Entry 5ND2 (electron microscopy, 5.80 A resolution (low resolution: residue-level contacts below are approximate; hydrogen-bond / salt-bridge calls are withheld)); this record covers chains C and A of the 3 polymer chains in the assembly.

# Chain C
Molecule: Kinesin-like protein KIF20A
From: Mus musculus
UniProt: P97329 (KI20A_MOUSE); residue numbers follow UniProt; this construct covers 21-521
Amino-acid sequence (501 residues; each row starts with the number of its first residue):
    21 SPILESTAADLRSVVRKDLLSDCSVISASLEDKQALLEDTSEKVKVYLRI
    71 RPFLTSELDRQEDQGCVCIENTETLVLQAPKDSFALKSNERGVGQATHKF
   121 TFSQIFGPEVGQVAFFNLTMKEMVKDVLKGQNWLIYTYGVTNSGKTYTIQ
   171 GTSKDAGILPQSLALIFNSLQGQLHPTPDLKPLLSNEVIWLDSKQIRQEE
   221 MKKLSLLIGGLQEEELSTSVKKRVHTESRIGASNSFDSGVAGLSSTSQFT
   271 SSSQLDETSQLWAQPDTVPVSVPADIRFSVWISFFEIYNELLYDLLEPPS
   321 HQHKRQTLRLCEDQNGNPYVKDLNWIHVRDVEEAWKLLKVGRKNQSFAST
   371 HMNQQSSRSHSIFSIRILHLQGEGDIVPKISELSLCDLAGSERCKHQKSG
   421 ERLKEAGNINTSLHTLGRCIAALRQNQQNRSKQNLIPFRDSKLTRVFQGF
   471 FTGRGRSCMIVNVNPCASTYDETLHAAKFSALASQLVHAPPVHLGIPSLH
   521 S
Not modelled in the structure: 21-60, 101-114, 191-296, 321-325, 367-377, 391-397, 410-425, 451-454, 504-521
Swiss-Prot annotation at these positions:
  - binding site (ATP): G159 to T166
  - modified residue: S21 (Phosphoserine)
Ion coordination: Mg2+: T166 (together with ADP)
Residues lining bound ligands: ADP (adenosine-5'-diphosphate): R69, R71, P72, L74, V130, G131, Q132, V160, T161, N162, S163, G164, K165, T166, Y167, T172, N482
From the paper describing this entry:
  - post-translational modification sites: T197 (citing earlier work)

# Chain A
Molecule: Tubulin alpha chain
From: Bos taurus
UniProt: F2Z4C1 (F2Z4C1_BOVIN); residue numbers follow UniProt; this construct covers 1-451
Amino-acid sequence (451 residues; each row starts with the number of its first residue):
     1 MRECISIHVGQAGVQIGNACWELYCLEHGIQPDGQMPSDKTIGGGDDSFN
    51 TFFSETGAGKHVPRAVFVDLEPTVIDEVRTGTYRQLFHPEQLITGKEDAA
   101 NNYARGHYTIGKEIIDLVLDRIRKLADQCTGLQGFSVFHSFGGGTGSGFT
   151 SLLMERLSVDYGKKSKLEFSIYPAPQVSTAVVEPYNSILTTHTTLEHSDC
   201 AFMVDNEAIYDICRRNLDIERPTYTNLNRLIGQIVSSITASLRFDGALNV
   251 DLTEFQTNLVPYPRGHFPLATYAPVISAEKAYHEQLSVAEITNACFEPAN
   301 QMVKCDPRHGKYMACCLLYRGDVVPKDVNAAIATIKTKRTIQFVDWCPTG
   351 FKVGINYEPPTVVPGGDLAKVQRAVCMLSNTTAIAEAWARLDHKFDLMYA
   401 KRAFVHWYVGEGMEEGEFSEAREDMAALEKDYEEVGVDSVEGEGEEEGEE
   451 Y
Not modelled in the structure: 1, 35-60, 440-451
Differences from the reference sequence: conflict S136 (Leu in F2Z4C1), G265 (Ile in F2Z4C1), E358 (Gln in F2Z4C1)
Ion coordination: Mg2+: Q11 (together with GTP)
Residues lining bound ligands: GTP (guanosine-5'-triphosphate): G10, Q11, A12, Q15, I16, A99, A100, N101, S140, G142, G143, G144, T145, G146, I171, T179, E183, N206, I209, Y224, L227, N228

# Chain C / chain A interface
Residue-residue contacts (10; chain C residue first):
  N430(C) with V409(A); G410(A)
  H434(C) with V409(A); E414(A); E415(A)
  R438(C) with R402(A)
  H495(C) with E414(A); G416(A)
  K498(C) with E415(A); G416(A)
Other interface residues (no listed pair), chain A (8 interface residues in all): K401, M413

# In short
The interface between chain C and chain A involves 5 residues on one side and 8 on the other. Chain C binds
ADP. Ligands of chain A: GTP. From UniProt: 8 ATP-binding residues on chain C. The paper reports a
modification site at T197(C).
Chain C is Kinesin-like protein KIF20A (Mus musculus) and chain A is Tubulin alpha chain (Bos taurus); the
structure, Microtubule-bound MKLP2 motor domain in the presence of ADP, was determined by electron microscopy
together with 5ND3, 5ND4 and 5ND7 from the same study.
